5KEN - chains F and K of the 16 polymer chains in the assembly; structure by electron microscopy, 4.30 A resolution (low resolution: residue-level contacts below are approximate; hydrogen-bond / salt-bridge calls are withheld).

== Chain F ==
Name: Ebola surface glycoprotein, GP2
Organism: Zaire ebolavirus (strain Mayinga-76)
Reference sequence: Q05320 (VGP_EBOZM); residue numbers follow UniProt; this construct covers 503-615
Sequence (113 residues; row label = number of the first residue in the row):
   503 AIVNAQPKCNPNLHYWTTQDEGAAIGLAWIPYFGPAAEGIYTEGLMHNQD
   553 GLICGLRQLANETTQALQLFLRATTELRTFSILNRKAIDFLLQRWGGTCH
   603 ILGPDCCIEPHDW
Sequence notes: conflict T544 (Ile in Q05320)
Swiss-Prot annotation at these positions:
  - region: G524 to A539 (Fusion peptide)
  - glycosylation: N563 (N-linked (GlcNAc...) asparagine)
  - natural variant: T544 (I544T: this construct carries the variant)
  - mutagenesis: C511 (C511G: Induces GP1 secretion. Complete loss of virus capability to enter into host cell), G528 (G528R: Reduced infectivity), L529 (L529A/R: Reduced infectivity), I532 (I532A: Reduced infectivity; I532R: Almost complete loss of infectivity. No effect on transport of GP to the cell surface and incorporation onto virions), F535 (F535A: Reduced infectivity; F535R: Almost complete loss of infectivity. No effect on transport of GP to the cell surface and incorporation onto virions), G536 (G536A: Almost complete loss of infectivity. No effect on transport of GP to the cell surface and incorporation onto virions), P537 (P537R: Almost complete loss of infectivity. No effect on transport of GP to the cell surface and incorporation onto virions), C556 (C556S: Induces GP1 secretion. Complete loss of virus capability to enter into host cell), N563 (N563D: Reduced levels of expression of GP, GP1 and GP2. 20% loss of virus capability to enter into host cell), C601 (C601S: Induces GP1 secretion. Complete loss of virus capability to enter into host cell), C608 (C608G: Induces GP1 secretion. Complete loss of virus capability to enter into host cell), C609 (C609G: Induces GP1 secretion. Complete loss of virus capability to enter into host cell)
Disulfides: C511-C556, C601-C608
From the paper describing this entry:
  - mutagenesis - Q508R, N550A: abolished binding to c2G4
  - mutagenesis - N550A (<20% of WT activity): decreased binding to c4G7
  - mutagenesis - Q508R, D552A: abolished binding to c4G7
  - mutagenesis - D552A (30% of WT activity): decreased binding to c2G4
  - mutagenesis - E545D: unchanged binding to c2G4
  - mutagenesis - E545D (120% WT activity): increased binding to c4G7

== Chain K ==
Name: Ebola surface glycoprotein, GP1
Organism: Zaire ebolavirus
Reference sequence: Q05320 (VGP_EBOZM); residue numbers follow UniProt; this construct covers 33-308
Sequence (276 residues; numbered 33 to 308; the number before each row is that of its first residue):
    33 IPLGVIHNSTLQVSDVDKLVCRDKLSSTNQLRSVGLNLEGNGVATDVPSA
    83 TKRWGFRSGVPPKVVNYEAGEWAENCYNLEIKKPDGSECLPAAPDGIRGF
   133 PRCRYVHKVSGTGPCAGDFAFHKEGAFFLYDRLASTVIYRGTTFAEGVVA
   183 FLILPQAKKDFFSSHPLREPVNATEDPSSGYYSTTIRYQATGFGTNETEY
   233 LFEVDNLTYVQLESRFTPQFLLQLNETIYTSGKRSNTTGKLIWKVNPEID
   283 TTIGEWAFWETKKNLTRKIRSEELSF
Unresolved in the structure: 188-208, 279-298
Swiss-Prot annotation at these positions:
  - site (Involved in receptor recognition and/or post-binding events): L57, L63, R64, F88, K95, I170
  - glycosylation (N-linked (GlcNAc...) asparagine): N40, N204, N228, N238, N257, N268, N296
  - natural variant: S65 (S65P: In strain: Isolate mouse-adapted), S246 (S246P: In strain: Isolate mouse-adapted)
  - mutagenesis: N40 (N40D: Induces GP1 secretion. Complete loss of virus capability to enter into host cell), C53 (C53G: Induces GP1 secretion. Complete loss of virus capability to enter into host cell), D55 (D55A: 80% loss of virus capability to enter into host cell; D55E/K: No effect on viral entry), L57 (L57A: Complete loss of virus capability to enter into host cell; L57F/I/K: 90% loss of virus capability to enter into host cell), L63 (L63A: 90% loss of virus capability to enter into host cell; L63F: Almost complete loss of virus capability to enter into host cell; L63K: Complete loss of virus capability to enter into host cell), R64 (R64A/E: Complete loss of virus capability to enter into host cell; R64K: No loss of virus capability to enter into host cell), F88 (F88A/E: Complete loss of virus capability to enter into host cell; F88A: About 50% loss of ability to counteract host BST2; F88I: No loss of virus capability to enter into host cell), K95 (K95A/E: 80% loss of virus capability to enter into host cell; K95R: 20% loss of virus capability to enter into host cell), C108 (C108G: Almost complete loss of expression of GP1 and GP2. Almost complete loss of virus capability to enter into host cell), L111 (L111A: About 60% loss of ability to counteract host BST2), C121 (C121G: Reduced levels of expression of GP1 and GP2. 50% loss of virus capability to enter into host cell), L122 (L122A: About 60% loss of ability to counteract host BST2), 7 further mutagenesis entries in UniProt
Disulfides: C108-C135, C121-C147
From the paper describing this entry:
  - mutagenesis - Q188R, E229K, T230A: unchanged binding to c13C6 variable Fab domain heavy chain
  - mutagenesis - V92L, F159S, L239S: decreased binding to c13C6 variable Fab domain heavy chain
  - mutagenesis - T240N: abolished binding to c13C6 variable Fab domain heavy chain
  - mutagenesis - T270A (<1% WT activity): abolished binding to c13C6
  - mutagenesis - W275L (55% WT activity): decreased binding to c13C6
  - mutagenesis - D150A (50% WT), Q188R (50% WT binding): decreased binding to BDBV91
  - mutagenesis - F159S (150% WT): increased binding to BDBV91

== How chain F and chain K interact ==
Contacting residue pairs (16):
  T577(F) with N98(K); R164(K)
  R587(F) with T60(K); N61(K)
  I590(F) with T60(K)
  D591(F) with S59(K); T60(K)
  L594(F) with K56(K); L57(K); S58(K); S59(K); T60(K)
  Q595(F) with S58(K)
  W597(F) with K56(K)
  G598(F) with K56(K)
  G599(F) with K56(K)
Interface residues without a listed pair, chain F (10 interface residues in all): A575
Interface residues without a listed pair, chain K (9 interface residues in all): C53

== Summary ==
Chain F and chain K form an interface of 10 and 9 residues respectively. From the paper: V92L, F159S and L239S
of chain K reduce binding to c13C6 variable Fab domain heavy chain; Q508R and N550A of chain F abolish binding
to c2G4; 14 substitutions were tested in all.
Here chain F is Ebola surface glycoprotein, GP2 (Zaire ebolavirus (strain Mayinga-76)) and chain K is Ebola
surface glycoprotein, GP1 (Zaire ebolavirus). Entry 5KEN (EBOV GP in complex with variable Fab domains of IgGs
c4G7 and c13C6) was determined by electron microscopy together with 5KEM from the same study.
